9ML8 - chains A and H of the 3 polymer chains in the assembly; structure by X-ray diffraction, 2.40 A resolution.

== Chain A ==
Name: Spike protein S1
Organism: Severe acute respiratory syndrome coronavirus 2
Notes: fragment: Receptor-Binding Domain
Reference sequence: P0DTC2 (SPIKE_SARS2); residues 328-533 here = UniProt positions 328-533
Sequence (212 residues; numbered 328 to 539; the number before each row is that of its first residue):
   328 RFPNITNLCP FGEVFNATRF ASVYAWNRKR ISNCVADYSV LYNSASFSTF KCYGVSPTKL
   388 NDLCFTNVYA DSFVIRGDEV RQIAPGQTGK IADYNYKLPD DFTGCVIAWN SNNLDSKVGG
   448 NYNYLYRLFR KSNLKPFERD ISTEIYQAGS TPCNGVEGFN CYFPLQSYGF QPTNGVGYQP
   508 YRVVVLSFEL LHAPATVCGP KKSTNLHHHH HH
Not modelled in the structure: 328-332, 529-539
Sequence notes: expression tag (534-539)
Swiss-Prot annotation at these positions:
  - region: Arg403 to Asp405 (Integrin-binding motif), Asn448 to Phe456 (Immunodominant HLA epitope recognized by the CD8+)
  - glycosylation (N-linked (GlcNAc...) asparagine): Asn331 (complex), Asn343 (complex)
  - natural variant: Gly339 (G339D: In strain: Omicron/BA.1, Omicron/BA.2 and 4 more; G339H: In strain: Omicron/BA.2.75, Omicron/XBB.1.5 and 1 more), Arg346 (R346K: In strain: Mu/B.1.621; R346T: In strain: Omicron/BQ.1.1, Omicron/XBB.1.5 and 1 more), Leu368 (L368I: In strain: Omicron/XBB.1.5, Omicron/EG.5.1), Ser371 (S371F: In strain: Omicron/BA.2, Omicron/BA.2.12.1 and 6 more; S371L: In strain: Omicron/BA.1), Ser373 (S373P: In strain: Omicron/BA.1, Omicron/BA.2 and 7 more), Ser375 (S375F: In strain: Omicron/BA.1, Omicron/BA.2 and 7 more), Thr376 (T376A: In strain: Omicron/BA.2, Omicron/BA.2.12.1 and 5 more), Asp405 (D405N: In strain: Omicron/BA.2, Omicron/BA.2.12.1 and 6 more), Arg408 (R408S: In strain: Omicron/BA.2, Omicron/BA.2.12.1 and 6 more), Lys417 (K417N: In strain: Beta/B.1.351, Omicron/BA.1 and 8 more; K417T: In strain: Gamma/P.1), Asn440 (N440K: In strain: Omicron/BA.1, Omicron/BA.2 and 7 more), Lys444 (K444T: In strain: Omicron/BQ.1.1), 16 further natural variant entries in UniProt
  - mutagenesis: Asn331 (N331Q: Reduced viral infectivity), Asn343 (N343Q: Reduced viral infectivity), Leu452 (L452R: Increased resistance to neutralizing antibodies. Decreases HLA binding to NF9 epitope. Increased binding affinity to human ACE2), Tyr453 (Y453F: Decreased HLA binding to NF9 epitope. Increased binding affinity to human ACE2), Ala475 (A475V: Increased resistance to neutralizing antibodies), Val483 (V483A: Increased resistance to neutralizing antibodies), Glu484 (E484D: Increased replication in human TMEM106B overexpressing cells), Phe490 (F490L: Increased resistance to neutralizing antibodies and human covalescent sera neutralization), Gln493 (Q493N: Reduced host ACE2-binding affinity in vitro; Q493Y: Reduced host ACE2-binding affinity in vitro), Asn501 (N501T: Reduced host ACE2-binding affinity in vitro; N501Y: Increased binding affinity to human ACE2), His519 (H519P: Increased resistance to human covalescent sera neutralization)
Disulfides: Cys336-Cys361, Cys379-Cys432, Cys391-Cys525, Cys480-Cys488
Covalently attached groups: N-acetylglucosamine (NAG) linked to Asn343
Reported in the primary citation:
  - mutagenesis - R357N, Y396T: decreased binding to M8b-B1

== Chain H ==
Name: M8b-B1 heavy chain
Organism: Oryctolagus cuniculus
Sequence (235 residues; row label = number of the first residue in the row; note: 1 number in that range is skipped by the numbering (no residue carries it; nothing is unmodelled there); a row labelled like 52A-52F holds insertion residues (52A, then the next letters in order)):
     2 QSLEESGGDL VKPGASLTLT CTASGFSFSG SYYM
   35A C
    36 WVRQAPGKGL EWIACIY
52A-52F DGSYDG
    53 SSDNAYYASW AKGRFTISK
    73 TSSTTVTLQM
82A-82C TSL
    83 TAADTATYFC ARGVYFYA
100A-100I GHFVIMRYF
   101 VLWGPGTLVT VSSGQPKAPS VFPLAPSSKS TSGGTAALGC LVKDYFPEPV TVSWNSGALT
   161 SGVHTFPAVL QSSGLYSLSS VVTVPSSSLG TQTYICNVNH KPSNTKVDKR VEPKSCDK
Not modelled in the structure: 128-134, 215-218
Disulfides: Cys22-Cys92, Cys35A-Cys50, Cys140-Cys196

== Chain A / chain H interface ==
Pairs across the interface (28; chain A residue first):
  Trp353(A) with Phe98(H), hydrophobic
  Arg355(A) with Phe98(H); Tyr99(H), hydrogen bond (side chain-backbone)
  Arg357(A) with Gly31(H), hydrogen bond (side chain-backbone); Ser32(H), hydrogen bond; Tyr97(H)
  Thr393(A) with Tyr52(H)
  Asn394(A) with Tyr52(H); Tyr97(H)
  Tyr396(A) with Tyr97(H), hydrogen bond; Tyr99(H), hydrophobic
  Asp428(A) with His100B(H), salt bridge
  Phe464(A) with Phe98(H); Ala100(H); Gly100A(H)
  Ser514(A) with Tyr99(H)
  Phe515(A) with Tyr99(H)
  Glu516(A) with Tyr99(H); Val100D(H)
  Leu518(A) with Tyr52(H), hydrophobic; Asn56(H)
  His519(A) with Tyr52D(H); Asp55(H), salt bridge; Asn56(H), hydrogen bond (backbone-side chain)
  Ala520(A) with Gly52B(H); Tyr52D(H), hydrophobic
  Pro521(A) with Gly52B(H); Tyr52D(H)
Also at the interface, not in a pair above, chain A (16 interface residues in all): Asn360
Also at the interface, not in a pair above, chain H (17 interface residues in all): Ser30, Tyr34, Ser52C

== In short ==
16 residues of chain A face 17 of chain H across their interface, with 5 hydrogen bonds and 2 salt bridges.
Among the polar pairs are Asp428(A)-His100B(H), His519(A)-Asp55(H) and Arg355(A)-Tyr99(H). Covalently linked
N-acetylglucosamine: at Asn343(A). The paper reports that R357N and Y396T of chain A reduce binding to M8b-B1.
Chain A is Spike protein S1 (Severe acute respiratory syndrome coronavirus 2) and chain H is M8b-B1 heavy
chain (Oryctolagus cuniculus); the structure, Crystal structure of the SARS-CoV-2 RBD in complex with the
rabbit M8b-B1 Fab, was determined by X-ray diffraction together with 9ML4, 9ML5, 9ML7 and 9ML9 from the same
study.
